6OBG - chains A and C; structure by X-ray diffraction, 2.00 A resolution.

Chain A:
Molecule: Ricin A chain
Source organism: Ricinus communis
Notes: EC 3.2.2.22; fragment: Toxin catalytic subunit, residues 40-296
UniProt: P02879 (RICI_RICCO); residues 5-261 here correspond to UniProt positions 40-296 (UniProt number = residue number + 35)
Amino-acid sequence (257 residues; each row starts with the number of its first residue):
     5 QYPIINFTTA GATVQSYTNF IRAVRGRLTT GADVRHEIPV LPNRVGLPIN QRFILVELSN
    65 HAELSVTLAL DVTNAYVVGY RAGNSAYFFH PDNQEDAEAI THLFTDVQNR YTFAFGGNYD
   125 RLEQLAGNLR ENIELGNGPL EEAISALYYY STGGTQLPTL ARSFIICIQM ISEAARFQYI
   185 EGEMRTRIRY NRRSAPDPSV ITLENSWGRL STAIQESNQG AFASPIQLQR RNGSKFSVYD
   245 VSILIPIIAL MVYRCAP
Ion coordination: Zn2+ site 1: His40 (shared with 1 residue of chain B); Zn2+ site 2: Glu41 (shared with 1 residue of chain B); Zn2+ site 3: His65, Glu102, His106; Zn2+ site 4: Glu67, Glu99; Zn2+ site 5 near His94 (its only coordinating residue here)
From the paper describing this entry:
  - catalytic residues: Tyr80, Tyr123, Glu177, Arg180, Trp211 (citing earlier work)

Chain C:
Molecule: VHH antibody V8E6
Source organism: Vicugna pacos
Notes: antibody fragment or engineered binder
Amino-acid sequence (117 residues; numbered 3 to 119; the number before each row is that of its first residue):
     3 QLVETGGGLV QPGGSLRLSC AASGSIFSIN AMGWYRQAPG KERELVADIS SSGRINEADS
    63 VKGRFTISRD NAKNTVYLQM NSLKPEDTAV YYCNVLAGSH YYDEYEYWGQ GTQVTVS
Unresolved in the structure: 43
Cystine bridges: Cys22-Cys95
Ion coordination: Zn2+: His102, Glu106

Chain A / chain C interface:
Pairs across the interface - 52 pairs, chain A then chain C:
  Asn78(A) - His102(C)
  Tyr80(A) - Ser101(C)
  Tyr80(A) - His102(C)
  His94(A) - Phe29(C)
  Asp96(A) - Phe29(C)
  Asp96(A) - Ser30(C)  hydrogen bond
  Asp96(A) - Ser101(C)  hydrogen bond
  Asp100(A) - His102(C)  salt bridge
  Ala118(A) - Phe29(C)
  Phe119(A) - Phe29(C)
  Gly120(A) - Phe29(C)
  Asn122(A) - Ser30(C)
  Asn122(A) - Ile31(C)  hydrogen bond (side chain-backbone)
  Asn122(A) - Asn32(C)  hydrogen bond
  Asn122(A) - Gly100(C)
  Asp124(A) - Asn32(C)
  Asp124(A) - Ala33(C)
  Asp124(A) - Ser52(C)
  Asp124(A) - Ser53(C)  hydrogen bond (side chain-backbone)
  Asp124(A) - Ser54(C)
  Asp124(A) - Tyr104(C)  hydrogen bond
  Glu127(A) - Ser54(C)  hydrogen bond
  Glu127(A) - Arg56(C)  salt bridge
  Gln128(A) - Ser53(C)  hydrogen bond (side chain-backbone)
  Gln128(A) - Asn73(C)
  Leu133(A) - Ser54(C)
  Leu133(A) - Arg56(C)
  Arg134(A) - Arg56(C)
  Arg134(A) - Tyr104(C)
  Glu135(A) - Arg56(C)  salt bridge
  Arg180(A) - His102(C)  hydrogen bond (side chain-backbone)
  Arg180(A) - Tyr103(C)
  Asn209(A) - Tyr104(C)
  Asn209(A) - Asp105(C)
  Ser210(A) - Asp105(C)
  Trp211(A) - Tyr103(C)  hydrophobic
  Trp211(A) - Asp105(C)
  Gly212(A) - Tyr103(C)
  Gly212(A) - Asp105(C)  hydrogen bond (backbone-side chain)
  Arg213(A) - Tyr37(C)
  Arg213(A) - Leu98(C)
  Arg213(A) - Asp105(C)  salt bridge
  Arg213(A) - Glu108(C)
  Pro229(A) - Glu44(C)
  Gln231(A) - Leu47(C)
  Gln233(A) - Asn58(C)  hydrogen bond
  Lys239(A) - Glu59(C)  hydrogen bond (side chain-backbone)
  Lys239(A) - Asp61(C)  salt bridge
  Val256(A) - Tyr103(C)
  Arg258(A) - Tyr103(C)  hydrogen bond
  Arg258(A) - Asp105(C)
  Arg258(A) - Glu106(C)  hydrogen bond (side chain-backbone)
Other interface residues (no listed pair), chain A (32 interface residues in all): Gly121, Tyr123, Arg125, Ile205, Glu208
Other interface residues (no listed pair), chain C (29 interface residues in all): Gly55, Ala60, Lys64, Arg71
The authors on this interface:
  - pairs named by the authors: Tyr123(A)-Tyr104(C)
  - epitope / paratope residues, chain A: Tyr123(A), Arg180(A)
  - epitope / paratope residues, chain C: Tyr104(C)

In short:
32 residues of chain A and 29 residues of chain C are in contact; the contacts include 14 hydrogen bonds and 5
salt bridges. Polar contacts include Asp100(A)-His102(C), Glu127(A)-Arg56(C) and Glu135(A)-Arg56(C). The
authors report a contact between Tyr123(A) and Tyr104(C). From the paper: catalytic residues Tyr80(A),
Tyr123(A) and Glu177(A) among others; epitope/paratope residues Tyr123(A), Arg180(A) and Tyr104(C).
Chain A is Ricin A chain (Ricinus communis) and chain C is VHH antibody V8E6 (Vicugna pacos); the structure,
Ricin A chain bound to VHH antibody V8E6, was determined by X-ray diffraction (same publication as 6OBC, 6OBE,
6OBM, 6OCA and 6OCD).
